Entry 3UO7 (X-ray diffraction, 3.00 A resolution); this record covers chains A and B of the 4 polymer chains in the assembly.

[Chain A (and B)]
Name: G/T mismatch-specific thymine DNA glycosylase
Organism: Homo sapiens
Notes: EC 3.2.2.29; chain B of this document is another copy of the same molecule, construct and numbering; everything in this record applies to it too
UniProt: Q13569 (TDG_HUMAN); numbering as in UniProt (aligned over 111-308)
Amino-acid sequence (201 residues; row label = number of the first residue in the row):
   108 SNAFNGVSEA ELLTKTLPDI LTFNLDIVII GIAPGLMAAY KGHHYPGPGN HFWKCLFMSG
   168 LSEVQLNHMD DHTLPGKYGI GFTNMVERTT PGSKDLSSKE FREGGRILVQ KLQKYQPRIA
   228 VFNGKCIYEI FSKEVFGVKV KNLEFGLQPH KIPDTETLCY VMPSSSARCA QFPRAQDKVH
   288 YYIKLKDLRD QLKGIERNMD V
Not modelled in the structure: 108-122, 304-308 (chain B: 108-122, 274-281, 304-308)
Sequence notes: expression tag (108-110); engineered mutation A140 (Asn in Q13569)
UniProt features mapped onto this chain:
  - cross-link: K248 (Glycyl lysine isopeptide (Lys-Gly) (interchain with G-Cter in SUMO2))
From the paper describing this entry:
  - binding site for the 23-nt DNA strand: I139, A140, A145, H150, H151, Y152, N157, N191, R275

[Interface between chain A and chain B]
Contacting residue pairs (9; chain A residue first):
  L143(A) - M144(B)  hydrophobic
  L143(A) - Y147(B)  hydrophobic
  Y147(A) - L143(B)  hydrophobic
  Y147(A) - R195(B)  hydrogen bond
  Y147(A) - T196(B)
  Y147(A) - P198(B)
  Y147(A) - D202(B)  hydrogen bond
  R195(A) - Y147(B)
  P198(A) - Y147(B)
Interface residues without a listed pair, chain A (7 interface residues in all): M144, T196, T197

[Summary]
The chain A/chain B interface involves 7 residues from each chain; the contacts include 2 hydrogen bonds.
Polar pairs include Y147(A)-R195(B) and Y147(A)-D202(B). From the paper: a binding site for the 23-nt DNA
strand at I139(A), A140(A) and A145(A) among others.
Both chains are G/T mismatch-specific thymine DNA glycosylase (Homo sapiens). Entry 3UO7 (Crystal structure of
Human Thymine DNA Glycosylase Bound to Substrate 5-carboxylcytosine) was determined by X-ray diffraction
together with 3UOB from the same study.
